PDB entry 7PIA | electron microscopy, 13.60 A resolution (very low resolution: no residue pairs are listed; an interface is given only as per-side residue counts) | chains r and 3 of the 54 polymer chains in the assembly

== Chain r ==
Protein: 50S ribosomal protein L22
Organism: Mycoplasma pneumoniae M129
UniProtKB: P75575 (RL22_MYCPN); residue numbers follow UniProt; this construct covers 1-159
Sequence (159 residues; row label = number of the first residue in the row):
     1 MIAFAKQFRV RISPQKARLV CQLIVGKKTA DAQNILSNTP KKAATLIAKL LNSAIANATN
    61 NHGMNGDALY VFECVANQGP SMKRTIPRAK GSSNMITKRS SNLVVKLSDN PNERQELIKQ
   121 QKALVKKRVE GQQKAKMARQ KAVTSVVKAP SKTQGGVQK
Unresolved in the structure: 140-159
Disulfide bonds: Cys21-Cys74
Swiss-Prot annotation at these positions:
  - natural variant: Pro111 to Arg114 (deletion: After 48 telithromycin passages), Asn112 (N112R: After 37 telithromycin passages), Arg114 (R114T: After 20 and 32 telithromycin passages)

== Chain 3 ==
Molecule: 23S ribosomal RNA
Organism: Mycoplasma pneumoniae M129
Sequence (2907 nucleotides; row label = number of the first residue in the row):
     1 UACAAUAAGU UACUAAGGGC UUAUGGUGGA UGCCUUGGCA CUAAUAGGCG AUGAAGGACG
    61 UGUUAACCUG CGAUAAGCUU CGGGUAGGUG GUAAGAACCU CAGAUCCGGA GAUUUCCGAA
   121 UGGAGCAAUC CGGUAGUUGG AAACAGCUAU CAUUAAUUGA UGAAUAAAUA GUCAAUUAAA
   181 GCAAUACGUG GUGAAGUGAA ACAUCUCAGU AGCCACAGGA AAAGAAAACG AAUGUGAUUC
   241 CGUGUGUAGU GGCGAGCGAA AGCGGAACAG GCCAAACUUA UCAUUAGAUA GGGGUUGUAG
   301 GGCUUGCAAU GUGGACUUGA AAACGAUAGA AGAAGCUGUU GGAAAGCAGC GCGCAAAAGG
   361 GUGAUAGCCC CGUAUUUGAA AUUGUUUUCA UACCUAGCGA GAUCCCUGAG UAGCUCGGAA
   421 AACGUUAUUU UGAGUGAAUC UGCCCAGACC AUUGGGUAAG CCUAAAUACU AAUUAGUGAC
   481 CGAUAGCGAA ACAGUACCGU GAGGGAAAGG UGAAAAGAAC CCAGAGAUGG GAGUGAAAUA
   541 GAUUCUGAAA CCAUAUGCCU ACAACGUGUC AGAGCACAUU AAUGUGUGAU GGCGUGCGUU
   601 UUGAAGUAUG AGCCGGCGAG UUAUGAUAGC AAGCGUUAGU UAACCAGGAG AUGGGGAGCU
   661 GUAGCGAAAG CGAGUUUUAA AAGAGCGUUU GUUUGUUAUU AUAGACCCGA AACGGGUUGA
   721 GCUAGUCAUG AGCAGGUUGA AGGUUGAGUA ACAUCAACUG GAGGACCGAA CCGACUCUCG
   781 UUGAAACGAU AGCGGAUGAC UUGUGAUUAG GGGUGAAAUU CCAAUCGAAA UCCGUGAUAG
   841 CUGGUUCUCG UCGAAAUAGC UUUAAGGCUA GCGUGAGAUC ACAAAUAAGU GGAGGUAAAG
   901 CUACUGAAUG UAUGAUGGCG CCACCUAGGC GUACUGAAUA CAAUUAAACU CUGAAUGCCA
   961 UUUAUUUUAU UCUCGCAGUC AGACAGUGGG GGAUAAGCUU CAUUGUCAAG AGGGGAAGAG
  1021 CCCAGAUCAU UAAAUAAGGU CCCCAAAAUA UACUAAGUGG AAAAGGAUGU GAAAGUGCUA
  1081 AAACAGCAAG GAUGUUGGCU UAGAAGCAGC CAUCGUUUAA AGAGUGCGUA ACAGCUCACU
  1141 UGUCGAGUGU UUUUGCGCCG AAGAUGUAAC GGGGCUAAGU AUAUUACCGA AUUUAUGGAU
  1201 AAGAUUUAUA UCUUGUGGUA GACGAGCGUU GUAUUGGAGU UGAAGUCAAA GCGUGAGCAU
  1261 UGGUGGAUCC AAUACAAGUG AGAAUGCCGG CAUGAGUAAC GCUUGGGAGU GAGAAUCUCC
  1321 CAAACCGAUU GACUAAGGUU UCCUGGACCA GGGUCGUCCU UCCAGGGUUA GUCUGGACCU
  1381 AAGCUGAGGC UGAAAAGCGU AGGCGAUGGA CAACAGGUUA AUAUUCCUGU ACUUACAGUU
  1441 AGACUGAUGG AGUGACAAAG AAGGUUUUCC ACCCCCAUAA UUGGAUUUGG GGAUAAAUCA
  1501 UAAGGUGGUA CAAUAGGCAA AUCCGUUGUG CAUAACAUUG AGUGAUGAUG UCGAGUGAAU
  1561 GAGUGAUCAA GUAGCGAAGG UGGUAUUAAU CAUGCUUUCA AGAAAAGCUU CUAGGGUUAA
  1621 UCUAGCUGUA ACCAGUACCG AGAACGAACA CACGUAGUCA AGGAGAGGAU CCUAAGGUUA
  1681 GCGAGUGAAC UAUAGCCAAG GAACUCUGCA AAUUAACCCC GUAAGUUAGC GAGAAGGGGU
  1741 GCUUAUGUAA AAGUAAGCCG CAGUGAAGAA CGAGGGGGGA CUGUUUAACU AAAACACAAC
  1801 UCUAUGCCAA ACCGUAAGGU GAUGUAUAUG GGGUGACACC UGCCCAGUGC UGGAAGGUUA
  1861 AAGAAGGAGG UUAGCGCAAG CGAAGCUUUU AACUGAAGCC CCAGUGAACG GCGGCCGUAA
  1921 CUAUAACGGU CCUAAGGUAG CGAAAUUCCU AGUCGGGUAA AUUCCGUCCC GCUUGAAUGG
  1981 UGUAACCAUC UCUUGACUGU CUCGGCUAUA GACUCGGUGA AAUCCAGGUA CGGGUGAAGA
  2041 CACCCGUUAG GCGCAACGGG ACGGAAAGAC CCCGUGAAGC UUUACUGUAG CUUAAUAUUG
  2101 AUCAGGACAU UAUCAUGUAG AGAAUAGGUA GGAGCAAUCG AUGCAAGUUC GCUAGGACUU
  2161 GUUGAUGCGA AAGGUGGAAU ACUACCCUUG GUUGUGUGCU GUUCUAAUUG GUAACUGUUA
  2221 UCCAGUUUCA AGACAGUGUU AGGUGGGCAG UUUGACUGGG GCGGUCGCCU CCUAAAAGGU
  2281 AACGGAGGCG UACAAAGGUA CCUUCAGUAC GGUUGGAAAU CGUAUGUAGA GUGUAAUGGU
  2341 GUAAGGGUGC UUGACUGUGA GACAUACAGG UCGAACAGGU GAGAAAUCAG GUCAUAGUGA
  2401 UCCGGUGGUC CAGUAUGGAA UGGCCAUCGC UCAACGGAUA AAAGCUACUC CGGGGAUAAC
  2461 AGGCUGAUAC UGCCCAAGAG UUCAUAUCGA CGGCAGUGUU UGGCACCUCG AUGUCGACUC
  2521 AUCUCAUCCU CGAGCUGAAG CAGGUUCGAA GGGUUCGGCU GUUCGCCGAU UAAAGAGAUA
  2581 CGUGAGUUGG GUUCAAACCG UCGUGAGACA GGUUGGUCCC UAUCUAUUGU GCCCGUAGGA
  2641 AGAUUGAAGA GUGUUGCUUC UAGUACGAGA GGACCGAAGC GAGGACACCU CUUAUGCUCC
  2701 AGUUGUAGCG CCAGCUGCAC CGCUGGGUAG UAACGUGUCU AUUAGAUAAA CGCUGAAAGC
  2761 AUCUAAGUGU GAAACUAUCU CAAAGAUUAA UCUUCCCAUU UCGCAAGAAA GUAAGAGCCG
  2821 UCAAAGACGA UGACGUUGAU AGGUUACAGG UGUAAGCAUA GUGAUAUGUU GAGCUGAGUA
  2881 AUACUAAUUG CUCGAGGACU UAUUGGA
Unresolved in the structure: 1-7, 923-927, 1560-1569, 2901-2907

== Chain r / chain 3 interface ==
At this resolution (14 A) residue pairs are not listed: 63 residues of chain r and 57 of chain 3 lie at the interface.

== In short ==
63 residues of chain r face 57 of chain 3 across their interface.
Here chain r is 50S ribosomal protein L22 and chain 3 is 23S ribosomal RNA, both from Mycoplasma pneumoniae
M129. Entry 7PIA (70S ribosome with A/P- and P/E-site tRNAs in spectinomycin-treated Mycoplasma pneumoniae
cells) was determined by electron microscopy together with 7OOC, 7OOD, 7P6Z, 7PAH, 7PAI, 7PAJ and 23 further
entries from the same study.
